PDB entry 6J5C | X-ray diffraction, 3.60 A resolution | chain A

# Chain A
Molecule: Envelope protein E
Organism: Louping ill virus
UniProt: P22338 (POLG_LIV); residues 1-401 here correspond to UniProt positions 281-681 (UniProt number = residue number + 280)
Amino-acid sequence (401 residues; each row starts with the number of its first residue):
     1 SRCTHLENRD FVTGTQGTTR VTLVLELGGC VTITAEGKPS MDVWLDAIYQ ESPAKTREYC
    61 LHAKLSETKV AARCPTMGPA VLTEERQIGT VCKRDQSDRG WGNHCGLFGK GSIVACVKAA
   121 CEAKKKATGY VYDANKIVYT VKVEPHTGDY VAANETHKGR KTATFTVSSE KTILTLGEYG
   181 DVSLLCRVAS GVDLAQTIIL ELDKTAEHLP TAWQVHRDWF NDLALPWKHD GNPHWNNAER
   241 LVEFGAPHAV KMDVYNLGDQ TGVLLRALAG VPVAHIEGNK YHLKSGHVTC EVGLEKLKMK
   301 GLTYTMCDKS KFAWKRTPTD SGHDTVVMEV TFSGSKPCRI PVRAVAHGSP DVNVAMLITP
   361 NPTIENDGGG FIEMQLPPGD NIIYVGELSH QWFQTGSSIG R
Disordered / not traced: 1, 8-16, 148-159, 399-401
Cystine bridges: Cys3-Cys30, Cys60-Cys121, Cys74-Cys105, Cys92-Cys116, Cys186-Cys290, Cys307-Cys338
Reported in the primary citation:
  - post-translational modification sites: Asn154 (proposed by the authors, not directly observed)

# Overview
From the paper: a modification site at Asn154.
Chain A is Envelope protein E (Louping ill virus); the structure, Louping ill virus envelope protein, was
determined by X-ray diffraction, deposited together with 6J5D, 6J5F and 6J5G.
